8PXT - chains B and C of the 3 polymer chains in the assembly; structure by X-ray diffraction, 2.25 A resolution.

Chain B (and C):
Name: Beta-N-acetylhexosaminidase
Source organism: Akkermansia muciniphila
Notes: chain C of this document is another copy of the same molecule, construct and numbering; everything in this record applies to it too
UniProtKB: B2UN02 (B2UN02_AKKM8); residues 2-647 here correspond to UniProt positions 20-665 (UniProt number = residue number + 18)
Amino-acid sequence (655 residues; numbered 1 to 655; the number before each row is that of its first residue):
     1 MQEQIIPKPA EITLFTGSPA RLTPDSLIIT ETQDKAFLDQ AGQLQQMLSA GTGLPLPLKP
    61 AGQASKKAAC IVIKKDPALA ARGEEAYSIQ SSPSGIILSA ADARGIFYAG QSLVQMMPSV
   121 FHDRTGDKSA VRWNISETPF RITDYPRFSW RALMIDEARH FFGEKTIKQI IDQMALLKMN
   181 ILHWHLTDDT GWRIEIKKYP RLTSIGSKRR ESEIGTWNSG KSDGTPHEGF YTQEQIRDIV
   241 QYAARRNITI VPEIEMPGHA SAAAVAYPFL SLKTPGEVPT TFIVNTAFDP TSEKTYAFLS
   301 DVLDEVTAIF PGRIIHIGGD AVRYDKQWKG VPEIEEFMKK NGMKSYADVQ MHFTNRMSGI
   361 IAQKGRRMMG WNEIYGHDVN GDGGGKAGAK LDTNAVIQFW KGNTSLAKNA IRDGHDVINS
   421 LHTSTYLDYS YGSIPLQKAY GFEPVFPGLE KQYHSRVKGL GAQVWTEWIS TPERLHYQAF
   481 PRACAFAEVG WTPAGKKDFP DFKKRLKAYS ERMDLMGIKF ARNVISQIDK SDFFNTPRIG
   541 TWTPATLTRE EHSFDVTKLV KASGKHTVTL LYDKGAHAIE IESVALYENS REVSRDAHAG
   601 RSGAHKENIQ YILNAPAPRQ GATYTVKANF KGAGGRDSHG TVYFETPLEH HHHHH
Unresolved in the structure: 1, 378-388, 648-655 (chain C: 1, 377-388, 648-655)
Construct notes: initiating methionine (1); conflict A321 (Glu339 in B2UN02); expression tag (648-655)
Small-molecule neighbours:
  - 2-acetamido-2-deoxy-beta-D-galactopyranose (NGA), molecule 1: R159, D188, W217, H259, D320, W371, W400, Y426, D428, Y429, W465, E467
  - 2-acetamido-2-deoxy-beta-D-galactopyranose (NGA), molecule 2: Y572, G575, A576, H577, A578, R601, G603, A604, A633

Chain B / chain C interface:
Pairs across the interface (38; chain B residue first):
  G17(B) with T125(C)
  S18(B) with T125(C)
  R132(B) with D127(C), salt bridge; S129(C), hydrogen bond; A130(C)
  N134(B) with D127(C)
  E550(B) with E580(C); R601(C), salt bridge
  E551(B) with H605(C), salt bridge
  S563(B) with K519(C)
  E582(B) with R601(C); E607(C)
  S583(B) with E607(C)
  Y587(B) with H605(C)
  E588(B) with R474(C), salt bridge
  R591(B) with S430(C)
  E592(B) with H605(C)
  V593(B) with Y477(C); N523(C), hydrogen bond (backbone-side chain)
  R595(B) with H605(C); E607(C), salt bridge
  A597(B) with E607(C); N608(C), hydrogen bond (backbone-side chain)
  N614(B) with R522(C)
  P616(B) with R474(C); Y477(C), hydrophobic
  A617(B) with E473(C); R474(C), hydrogen bond (backbone-side chain)
  R619(B) with G215(C), hydrogen bond (side chain-backbone); W468(C); R474(C)
  Q620(B) with I214(C); G215(C); D223(C), hydrogen bond; S470(C), hydrogen bond
  G621(B) with I214(C); K221(C), hydrogen bond (backbone-side chain)
  N629(B) with R601(C)
Also at the interface, not in a pair above, chain B (29 interface residues in all): R21, K565, S594, P618, Y624, K631
Also at the interface, not in a pair above, chain C (24 interface residues in all): H160, T471

Summary:
29 residues of chain B and 24 residues of chain C are in contact; the contacts include 8 hydrogen bonds and 5
salt bridges. Polar pairs include R132(B)-D127(C), E550(B)-R601(C) and E551(B)-H605(C). Ligands of chain B:
2-acetamido-2-deoxy-beta-D-galactopyranose.
Both chains are Beta-N-acetylhexosaminidase (Akkermansia muciniphila). Entry 8PXT (Targeting extended blood
antigens by Akkermansia muciniphila enzymes unveils a missing link for generating universal donor ...) was
determined by X-ray diffraction together with 8PVS, 8PXU and 8PXV from the same study.
